PDB entry 3D7F | X-ray diffraction, 1.54 A resolution | chain A

Chain A:
Molecule: Glutamate carboxypeptidase 2
From: Homo sapiens
Notes: EC 3.4.17.21
UniProtKB: Q04609 (FOLH1_HUMAN); residues 44-750 here = UniProt positions 44-750
Chain sequence (709 residues; each row starts with the number of its first residue):
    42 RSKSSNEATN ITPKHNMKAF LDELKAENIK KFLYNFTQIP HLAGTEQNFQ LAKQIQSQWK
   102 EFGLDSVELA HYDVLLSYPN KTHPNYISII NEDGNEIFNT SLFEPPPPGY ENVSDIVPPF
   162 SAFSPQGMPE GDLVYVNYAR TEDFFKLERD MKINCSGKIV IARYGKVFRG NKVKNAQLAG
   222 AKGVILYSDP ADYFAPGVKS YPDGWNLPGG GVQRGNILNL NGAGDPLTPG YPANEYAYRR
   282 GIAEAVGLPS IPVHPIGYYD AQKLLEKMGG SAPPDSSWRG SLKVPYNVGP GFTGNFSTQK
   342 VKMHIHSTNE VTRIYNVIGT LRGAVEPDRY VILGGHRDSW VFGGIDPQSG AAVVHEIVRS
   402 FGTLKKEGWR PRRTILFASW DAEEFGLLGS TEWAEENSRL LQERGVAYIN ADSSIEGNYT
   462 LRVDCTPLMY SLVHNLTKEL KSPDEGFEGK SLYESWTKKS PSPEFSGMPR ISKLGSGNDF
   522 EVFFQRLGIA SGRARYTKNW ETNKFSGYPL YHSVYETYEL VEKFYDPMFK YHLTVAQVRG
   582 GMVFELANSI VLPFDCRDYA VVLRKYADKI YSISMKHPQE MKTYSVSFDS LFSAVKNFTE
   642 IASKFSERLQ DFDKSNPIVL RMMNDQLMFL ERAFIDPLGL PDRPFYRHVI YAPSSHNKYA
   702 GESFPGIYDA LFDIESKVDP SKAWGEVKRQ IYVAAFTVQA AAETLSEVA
Unresolved in the structure: 42-54, 545-547, 654-655
Covalently attached groups: N-acetylglucosamine (NAG) linked to Asn-76, Asn-121, Asn-140, Asn-195, Asn-459; glycan linked to Asn-476, Asn-638
Differences from the reference sequence: expression tag (42-43)
Ion coordination: Ca2+: Thr-269, Tyr-272, Glu-433, Glu-436; Zn2+ site 1: His-377, Asp-387, Asp-453; Zn2+ site 2: Asp-387, Glu-425, His-553
Ligand contacts: YBY (N-{[(1S)-1-carboxy-2-(4-hydroxy-3-iodophenyl)ethyl]carbamoyl}-L-glutamic acid): Phe-209, Arg-210, Asn-257, Asp-387, Glu-424, Glu-425, Gly-427, Leu-428, Asp-453, Ser-454, Glu-457, Arg-463, Gly-518, Asn-519, Arg-534, Arg-536, Trp-541, Gly-548, Tyr-552, His-553, Lys-699, Tyr-700
Curated features (UniProtKB/Swiss-Prot):
  - active site: Glu-424 (Nucleophile), Ser-628 (Charge relay system), Asp-666 (Charge relay system), His-689 (Charge relay system)
  - binding site (substrate): Arg-210, Asn-257, Glu-424, Ser-517, Gly-518, Asn-519, Arg-534 to Arg-536, Tyr-552, His-553, Lys-699, Tyr-700
  - binding site (Ca(2+)): Thr-269, Tyr-272, Glu-433, Glu-436
  - binding site (Zn(2+)): His-377, Asp-387, Glu-425, Asp-453, His-553
  - glycosylation (N-linked (GlcNAc...) asparagine): Asn-51, Asn-76, Asn-121, Asn-140, Asn-153, Asn-195, Asn-336, Asn-459, Asn-476, Asn-638
  - natural variant: His-475 (H475Y: Correlates with lower folate and higher homocysteine levels)
  - mutagenesis: Asn-51 (N51A: Loss of glycosylation. Reduces enzyme activity), Asn-76 (N76A: Loss of glycosylation. Reduces enzyme activity), Asn-121 (N121A: Loss of glycosylation. Severely reduced enzyme activity), Asn-140 (N140A: Loss of glycosylation. Severely reduced enzyme activity), Asn-153 (N153A: Loss of glycosylation. Severely reduced enzyme activity), Asn-195 (N195A: Loss of glycosylation. Severely reduced enzyme activity), Asn-336 (N336A: Loss of glycosylation. Reduces enzyme activity), His-377 (H377A/G/Q: Complete loss of activity), Asp-379 (D379E/N: Complete loss of activity), Asp-387 (D387E/L: Complete loss of activity; D387N: No effect on enzyme activity), Pro-388 (P388A: No effect on enzyme activity), Glu-424 (E424A: Complete loss of activity; E424D: Reduces enzyme activity; E424Q: Reduces enzyme activity), 7 further mutagenesis entries in UniProt
Reported in the primary citation:
  - binding site for YBY: Phe-209, Arg-210, Asn-257, Glu-424, Leu-428, Glu-457, Arg-463, Gly-518, Asn-519, Arg-534, Arg-536, Tyr-552, His-553, Lys-699
  - binding site for chloride ion: Arg-534
  - conformationally variable residues (side-chain flip): Arg-463, Arg-536

Summary:
Ligands of chain A: compound YBY. N-acetylglucosamine is covalently linked to Asn-76, Asn-121, Asn-140,
Asn-195, Asn-459 and Asn-476 and 1 more. From the paper: a binding site for YBY at Phe-209, Arg-210 and
Asn-257 among others; a binding site for chloride ion at Arg-534.
Chain A is Glutamate carboxypeptidase 2 (Homo sapiens); the structure, A high resolution crystal structure of
human glutamate carboxypeptidase II (GCPII) in a complex with DCIT ..., was determined by X-ray diffraction
(same publication as 3D7D, 3D7G and 3D7H).
